7PAH - chains L and 5 of the 54 polymer chains in the assembly; structure by electron microscopy, 9.50 A resolution (very low resolution: no residue pairs are listed; an interface is given only as per-side residue counts).

== Chain L ==
Protein: 30S ribosomal protein S13
From: Mycoplasma pneumoniae M129
UniProt: Q50297 (RS13_MYCPN); residue numbers follow UniProt; this construct covers 1-124
Chain sequence (124 residues; numbered 1 to 124; the number before each row is that of its first residue):
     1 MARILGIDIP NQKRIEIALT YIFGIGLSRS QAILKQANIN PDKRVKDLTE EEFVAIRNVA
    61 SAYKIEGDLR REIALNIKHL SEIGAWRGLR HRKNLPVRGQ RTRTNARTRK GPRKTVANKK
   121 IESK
Disordered / not traced: 1-4, 123-124

== Chain 5 ==
Molecule: 16S ribosomal RNA
From: Mycoplasma pneumoniae M129
Sequence (1520 nucleotides; each row starts with the number of its first residue):
     1 UUUUUCUGAG AGUUUGAUCC UGGCUCAGGA UUAACGCUGG CGGCAUGCCU AAUACAUGCA
    61 AGUCGAUCGA AAGUAGUAAU ACUUUAGAGG CGAACGGGUG AGUAACACGU AUCCAAUCUA
   121 CCUUAUAAUG GGGGAUAACU AGUUGAAAGA CUAGCUAAUA CCGCAUAAGA ACUUUGGUUC
   181 GCAUGAAUCA AAGUUGAAAG GACCUGCAAG GGUUCGUUAU UUGAUGAGGG UGCGCCAUAU
   241 CAGCUAGUUG GUGGGGUAAC GGCCUACCAA GGCAAUGACG UGUAGCUAUG CUGAGAAGUA
   301 GAAUAGCCAC AAUGGGACUG AGACACGGCC CAUACUCCUA CGGGAGGCAG CAGUAGGGAA
   361 UUUUUCACAA UGAGCGAAAG CUUGAUGGAG CAAUGCCGCG UGAACGAUGA AGGUCUUUAA
   421 GAUUGUAAAG UUCUUUUAUU UGGGAAGAAU GACUUUAGCA GGUAAUGGCU AGAGUUUGAC
   481 UGUACCAUUU UGAAUAAGUG ACGACUAACU AUGUGCCAGC AGUCGCGGUA AUACAUAGGU
   541 CGCAAGCGUU AUCCGGAUUU AUUGGGCGUA AAGCAAGCGC AGGCGGAUUG AAAAGUCUGG
   601 UGUUAAAGGC AGCUGCUUAA CAGUUGUAUG CAUUGGAAAC UAUUAAUCUA GAGUGUGGUA
   661 GGGAGUUUUG GAAUUUCAUG UGGAGCGGUG AAAUGCGUAG AUAUAUGAAG GAACACCAGU
   721 GGCGAAGGCG AAAACUUAGG CCAUUACUGA CGCUUAGGCU UGAAAGUGUG GGGAGCAAAU
   781 AGGAUUAGAU ACCCUAGUAG UCCACACCGU AAACGAUAGA UACUAGCUGU CGGGGCGAUC
   841 CCCUCGGUAG UGAAGUUAAC ACAUUAAGUA UCUCGCCUGG GUAGUACAUU CGCAAGAAUG
   901 AAACUCAAAC GGAAUUGACG GGGACCCGCA CAAGUGGUGG AGCAUGUUGC UUAAUUCGAC
   961 GGUACACGAA AAACCUUACC UAGACUUGAC AUCCUUGGCA AAGUUAUGGA AACAUAAUGG
  1021 AGGUUAACCG AGUGACAGGU GGUGCAUGGU UGUCGUCAGC UCGUGUCGUG AGAUGUUGGG
  1081 UUAAGUCCCG CAACGAGCGC AACCCUUAUC GUUAGUUACA UUGUCUAGCG AGACUGCUAA
  1141 UGCAAAUUGG AGGAAGGAAG GGAUGACGUC AAAUCAUCAU GCCCCUUAUG UCUAGGGCUG
  1201 CAAACGUGCU ACAAUGGCCA AUACAAACAG UCGCCAGCUU GUAAAAGUGA GCAAAUCUGU
  1261 AAAGUUGGUC UCAGUUCGGA UUGAGGGCUG CAAUUCGUCC UCAUGAAGUC GGAAUCACUA
  1321 GUAAUCGCGA AUCAGCUAUG UCGCGGUGAA UACGUUCUCG GGUCUUGUAC ACACCGCCCG
  1381 UCAAACUAUG AAAGCUGGUA AUAUUUAAAA ACGUGUUGCU AACCAUUAGG AAGCGCAUGU
  1441 CAAGGAUAGC ACCGGUGAUU GGAGUUAAGU CGUAACAAGG UACCCCUACG AGAACGUGGG
  1501 GGUGGAUCAC CUCCUUUCUA
Disordered / not traced: 1-4, 181-184, 1020-1027, 1510-1520

== How chain L and chain 5 interact ==
At this resolution (10 A) residue pairs are not listed: 46 residues of chain L and 36 of chain 5 lie at the interface.

== Summary ==
Chain L and chain 5 form an interface of 46 and 36 residues respectively.
Here chain L is 30S ribosomal protein S13 and chain 5 is 16S ribosomal RNA, both from Mycoplasma pneumoniae
M129. Entry 7PAH (70S ribosome with P- and E-site tRNAs in Mycoplasma pneumoniae cells) was determined by
electron microscopy (same publication as 7OOC, 7OOD, 7P6Z, 7PAI, 7PAJ, 7PAK and 23 further entries).
